Entry 3W8W (X-ray diffraction, 1.95 A resolution); this record covers chains A and B.

Chain A (and B):
Protein: Putative FAD-dependent oxygenase EncM
From: Streptomyces maritimus
Notes: EC 1.13.12.-; chain B of this document is another copy of the same molecule, construct and numbering; everything in this record applies to it too
Reference sequence: Q9KHK2 (Q9KHK2_9ACTO); residues 1-464 here = UniProt positions 1-464
Amino-acid sequence (468 residues; each row starts with the number of its first residue; numbers below 1 keep their minus sign (Gly-3 is residue -3)):
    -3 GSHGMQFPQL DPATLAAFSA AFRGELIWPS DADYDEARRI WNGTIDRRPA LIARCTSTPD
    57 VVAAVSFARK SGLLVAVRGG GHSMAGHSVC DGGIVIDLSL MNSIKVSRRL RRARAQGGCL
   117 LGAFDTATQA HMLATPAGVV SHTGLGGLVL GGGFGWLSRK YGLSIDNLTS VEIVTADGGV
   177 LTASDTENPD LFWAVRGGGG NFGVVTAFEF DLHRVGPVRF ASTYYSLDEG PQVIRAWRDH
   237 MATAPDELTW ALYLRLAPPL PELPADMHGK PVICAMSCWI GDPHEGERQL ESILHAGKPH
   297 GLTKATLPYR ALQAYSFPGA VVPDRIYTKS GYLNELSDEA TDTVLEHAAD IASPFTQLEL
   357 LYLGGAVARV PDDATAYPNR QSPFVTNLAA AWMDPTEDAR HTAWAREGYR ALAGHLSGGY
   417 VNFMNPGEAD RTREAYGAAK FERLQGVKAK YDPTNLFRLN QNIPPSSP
Disordered / not traced: -3 to 1, 462-464 (chain B: -3 to 1, 463-464)
Sequence notes: expression tag (-3 to 0)
Small-molecule neighbours: FAD (flavin-adenine dinucleotide): Trp37, Val73, Arg74, Gly75, Gly76, Gly77, His78, Ser79, Met80, His83, Ser84, Leu94, Gly113, Gly134, Val135, Val136, Thr139, Gly140, Gly142, Gly143, Leu144, Leu146, Gly149, Phe150, Gly196, Gly199, Val200, Val201, Phe204, Tyr416, Asn418, Phe419, Leu455, Asn456
Reported in the primary citation:
  - binding site for flavin-adenine dinucleotide: His78
  - mutagenesis - R210E, Y249F, E355A, E355Q: decreased catalytic activity

How chain A and chain B interact:
Residue-residue contacts (98):
  Arg19(A) - Pro55(B)
  Glu21(A) - Lys101(B)  salt bridge
  Ala28(A) - Arg105(B)
  Glu32(A) - Ser103(B)  hydrogen bond
  Glu32(A) - Arg104(B)  hydrogen bond (side chain-backbone)
  Glu32(A) - Arg105(B)  hydrogen bond (side chain-backbone)
  Arg35(A) - Arg104(B)
  Arg35(A) - His127(B)
  Arg50(A) - Lys101(B)
  Leu96(A) - Ser99(B)  hydrogen bond (backbone-side chain)
  Leu96(A) - Lys101(B)
  Asn98(A) - Asn98(B)  hydrogen bond (side chain-backbone)
  Asn98(A) - Ile100(B)
  Ser99(A) - Leu96(B)
  Lys101(A) - Glu21(B)
  Lys101(A) - Arg50(B)
  Lys101(A) - Leu96(B)
  Ser103(A) - Glu32(B)  hydrogen bond
  Arg104(A) - Glu32(B)  hydrogen bond (backbone-side chain)
  Arg104(A) - Arg35(B)
  Arg105(A) - Ala28(B)
  Arg105(A) - Glu32(B)  salt bridge
  Gly118(A) - Thr122(B)
  Ala119(A) - Ala119(B)  hydrophobic
  Ala119(A) - Thr122(B)
  Thr122(A) - Gly118(B)
  Thr122(A) - Ala119(B)
  Thr122(A) - Ser137(B)
  Thr122(A) - His138(B)
  Ala126(A) - His138(B)
  Ala126(A) - Val318(B)
  Met128(A) - Gly315(B)
  Met128(A) - Ala316(B)
  Met128(A) - Val317(B)
  Ser137(A) - Thr122(B)
  Ser137(A) - Arg306(B)  hydrogen bond
  His138(A) - Thr122(B)
  His138(A) - Ala126(B)
  His138(A) - Arg306(B)
  Arg210(A) - Ala316(B)  hydrogen bond (side chain-backbone)
  Arg210(A) - Val317(B)
  Pro213(A) - Gly315(B)
  Pro213(A) - Ala316(B)
  Arg215(A) - Pro257(B)
  Arg215(A) - Glu258(B)  salt bridge
  Pro255(A) - His280(B)  hydrogen bond (backbone-side chain)
  Leu256(A) - His280(B)
  Leu256(A) - Thr302(B)
  Pro257(A) - Arg215(B)
  Pro257(A) - Pro279(B)
  Pro257(A) - His280(B)
  Pro257(A) - Glu283(B)
  Pro257(A) - Thr302(B)
  Glu258(A) - Arg215(B)  salt bridge
  Glu258(A) - Thr302(B)  hydrogen bond
  His264(A) - His280(B)
  Pro279(A) - Pro257(B)
  His280(A) - Pro255(B)
  His280(A) - Leu256(B)
  His280(A) - Pro257(B)
  His280(A) - His264(B)
  Glu283(A) - Pro257(B)
  Thr299(A) - Lys300(B)
  Thr299(A) - Ala301(B)
  Lys300(A) - Thr299(B)
  Ala301(A) - Thr299(B)
  Thr302(A) - Leu256(B)
  Thr302(A) - Pro257(B)
  Thr302(A) - Glu258(B)  hydrogen bond
  Thr302(A) - Tyr311(B)
  Pro304(A) - Ala310(B)
  Pro304(A) - Tyr311(B)
  Pro304(A) - Pro314(B)
  Arg306(A) - Ser137(B)
  Arg306(A) - His138(B)
  Arg306(A) - Ala310(B)
  Arg306(A) - Ser312(B)  hydrogen bond (side chain-backbone)
  Arg306(A) - Phe313(B)
  Ala307(A) - Ala307(B)
  Ala307(A) - Ala310(B)  hydrophobic
  Ala310(A) - Pro304(B)
  Ala310(A) - Arg306(B)  hydrogen bond (backbone-side chain)
  Ala310(A) - Ala307(B)
  Tyr311(A) - Thr302(B)
  Tyr311(A) - Leu303(B)  hydrophobic
  Tyr311(A) - Pro304(B)
  Ser312(A) - Arg306(B)  hydrogen bond (backbone-side chain)
  Phe313(A) - Pro304(B)
  Phe313(A) - Arg306(B)
  Pro314(A) - Pro213(B)  hydrophobic
  Pro314(A) - Thr302(B)
  Pro314(A) - Pro304(B)
  Gly315(A) - Met128(B)
  Gly315(A) - Pro213(B)
  Ala316(A) - Met128(B)
  Ala316(A) - Arg210(B)  hydrogen bond (backbone-side chain)
  Ala316(A) - Pro213(B)
  Val318(A) - Met128(B)  hydrophobic
Interface residues without a listed pair, chain A (53 interface residues in all): Ile100, Leu116, Ala123, Gln125, Leu303, Val317, Asp320
Interface residues without a listed pair, chain B (53 interface residues in all): Leu116, Ala123, Gln125

In short:
The chain A/chain B interface involves 53 residues from each chain, with 16 hydrogen bonds and 4 salt bridges.
Polar pairs include Glu21(A)-Lys101(B), Arg105(A)-Glu32(B) and Arg215(A)-Glu258(B). Bound to chain A:
flavin-adenine dinucleotide. The paper reports a binding site for flavin-adenine dinucleotide at His78(A);
R210E, Y249F and E355A of chain A, among others, reduce catalytic activity.
Chain A and chain B are both Putative FAD-dependent oxygenase EncM (Streptomyces maritimus); the structure,
The crystal structure of EncM, was determined by X-ray diffraction together with 3W8X and 3W8Z from the same
study.
